7C4J - chains A and B of the 12 polymer chains in the assembly; structure by electron microscopy, 2.89 A resolution.

== Chain A ==
Protein: Transcription regulatory protein SNF12
Organism: Saccharomyces cerevisiae S288C
UniProtKB: P53628 (SNF12_YEAST); residue numbers follow UniProt; this construct covers 1-566
Amino-acid sequence (566 residues; each row starts with the number of its first residue):
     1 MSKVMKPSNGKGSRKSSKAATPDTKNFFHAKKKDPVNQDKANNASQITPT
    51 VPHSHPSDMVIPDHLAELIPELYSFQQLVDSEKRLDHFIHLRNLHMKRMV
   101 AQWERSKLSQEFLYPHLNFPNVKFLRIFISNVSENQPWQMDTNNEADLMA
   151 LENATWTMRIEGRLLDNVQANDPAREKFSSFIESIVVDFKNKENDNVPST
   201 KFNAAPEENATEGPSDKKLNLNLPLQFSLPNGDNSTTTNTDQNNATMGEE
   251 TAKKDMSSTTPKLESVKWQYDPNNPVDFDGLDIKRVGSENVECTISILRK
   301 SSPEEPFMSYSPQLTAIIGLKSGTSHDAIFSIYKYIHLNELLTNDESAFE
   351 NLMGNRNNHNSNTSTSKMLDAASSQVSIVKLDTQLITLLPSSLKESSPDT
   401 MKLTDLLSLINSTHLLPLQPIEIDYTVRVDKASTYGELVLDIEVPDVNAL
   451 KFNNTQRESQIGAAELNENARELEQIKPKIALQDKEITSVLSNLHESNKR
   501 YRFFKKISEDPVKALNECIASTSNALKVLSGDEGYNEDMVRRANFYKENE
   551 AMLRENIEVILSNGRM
Not modelled in the structure: 1-52, 139-152, 191-262, 271-277, 343-347, 352-354, 363-401

== Chain B ==
Protein: SWI/SNF complex subunit SWI3
Organism: Saccharomyces cerevisiae S288C
UniProtKB: P32591 (SWI3_YEAST); residue numbers follow UniProt; this construct covers 1-825
Amino-acid sequence (825 residues; each row starts with the number of its first residue):
     1 MENTLGEGSTVNASVDVDQHGNDNNSDSNANAAVAGVANTDTAGEESQQQ
    51 DESLKDEATVPNTRDAESEAITVTAKQQPTMQANKLDSQETPSTEESRAQ
   101 NVFGQDNEDSDNLFGETESSVSNNEANTPSIPTNPVDNENNKPAIKEDST
   151 IQDSNGDVKNMEDVKIQKEEEPENNTVIEGVKEESQPDENTKEMDEVEED
   201 DEDDDQPMISPDNSIFGDTKSESKQLGNTSSVANTPSEIPDAHKAEQEDI
   251 IEKTESVDKKVDSGEERNEQEREIMNDHSKSANPKKTTITRVEPETFEIP
   301 QAHEIVIPSYSKWFNLEKIHSIEVQSLPEFFTNRIPSKTPEVYMRYRNFM
   351 VNSYRLNPNEYFSVTTARRNVSGDAAALFRLHKFLTKWGLINYQVDSKLL
   401 PKNIEPPLTSQYSTRHDAPRGLFPFESYKPSVQLPDMAKLKKMMNTSDSE
   451 STLYKYLKESKRKYDEITHPPSTTDDENGDKNDNGGKMNNEVSTSTSMTG
   501 DANLLEEGETSRPLKKVKILEQIDENWSKEDLQKLLKGIQEFGADWYKVA
   551 KNVGNKSPEQCILRFLQLPIEDKFLYGDGNGKGDNDNGLGPLKYAPHLPF
   601 SKSENPVLSTIAFLVGLVNPKTVQSMTQRAIQSAESIKSQKEEISDQKPI
   651 EHIKEGSEIAISSLGYRSHIFATNEERQMNFLTNELIRLQMEKLDAKLNH
   701 LKKLEKFMELERKTLERQQENLLIQRLNFNQNSSKIVNVLSKCLNLISDS
   751 NINNSSVAEKEEIRSQIDHFKSMLSKPETLSIGKNPFNKPNIETGENHNG
   801 QSISNENDVKPISIEAPQFYRYWSA
Not modelled in the structure: 1-298, 469-513, 580-586, 641-665, 743-760, 789-825

== Chain A / chain B interface ==
Pairs across the interface (88):
  P70(A) - R667(B)
  E71(A) - R667(B)  salt bridge
  E71(A) - N680(B)
  S74(A) - I687(B)
  Q77(A) - M691(B)
  L78(A) - M691(B)  hydrophobic
  R84(A) - L698(B)
  L85(A) - L694(B)  hydrophobic
  F88(A) - L698(B)  hydrophobic
  F88(A) - L701(B)  hydrophobic
  F88(A) - E705(B)
  R92(A) - E705(B)  salt bridge
  H95(A) - R712(B)  hydrogen bond
  E111(A) - Q719(B)
  Y114(A) - T779(B)
  Y114(A) - L780(B)  hydrogen bond (side chain-backbone)
  P120(A) - I782(B)
  P120(A) - G783(B)
  P120(A) - K784(B)
  V122(A) - I782(B)
  V122(A) - G783(B)
  F124(A) - S781(B)
  L165(A) - P786(B)
  D166(A) - P786(B)
  T315(A) - N730(B)
  T315(A) - L774(B)
  T315(A) - S775(B)  hydrogen bond (side chain-backbone)
  T315(A) - P777(B)
  A316(A) - N730(B)  hydrogen bond (backbone-side chain)
  A316(A) - L774(B)  hydrophobic
  I317(A) - L727(B)
  I317(A) - N730(B)
  I318(A) - L727(B)  hydrophobic
  I318(A) - N730(B)
  G319(A) - R726(B)
  G319(A) - N730(B)
  G319(A) - P777(B)
  L320(A) - R726(B)
  K321(A) - P777(B)  hydrogen bond (side chain-backbone)
  K334(A) - E720(B)
  K334(A) - L723(B)
  Y335(A) - L727(B)  hydrophobic
  Y335(A) - Q731(B)  hydrogen bond
  L338(A) - N728(B)
  N339(A) - Q731(B)  hydrogen bond
  R356(A) - Q731(B)  hydrogen bond
  R356(A) - K735(B)
  D510(A) - Q624(B)  hydrogen bond
  P511(A) - V623(B)  hydrophobic
  V512(A) - V618(B)  hydrophobic
  V512(A) - P620(B)  hydrophobic
  L515(A) - I611(B)  hydrophobic
  N516(A) - V615(B)
  I519(A) - Y594(B)  hydrophobic
  I519(A) - F600(B)  hydrophobic
  I519(A) - A612(B)  hydrophobic
  A520(A) - Y594(B)
  T522(A) - P599(B)
  S523(A) - Y594(B)
  S523(A) - H597(B)
  S523(A) - P599(B)
  K527(A) - H597(B)
  D532(A) - H597(B)  salt bridge
  N536(A) - K593(B)
  D538(A) - L589(B)
  R541(A) - E571(B)  salt bridge
  R541(A) - D572(B)
  R541(A) - L575(B)
  R542(A) - D572(B)
  R542(A) - L575(B)
  R542(A) - G577(B)  hydrogen bond (side chain-backbone)
  A543(A) - P569(B)  hydrophobic
  A543(A) - D572(B)  hydrogen bond (backbone-side chain)
  Y546(A) - Q567(B)  hydrogen bond (backbone-side chain)
  K547(A) - Q567(B)
  E550(A) - L563(B)
  E550(A) - Q567(B)  hydrogen bond
  R554(A) - L563(B)
  I557(A) - I562(B)  hydrophobic
  E558(A) - E559(B)
  L561(A) - Y547(B)
  L561(A) - E559(B)
  S562(A) - H416(B)
  N563(A) - H416(B)
  N563(A) - A418(B)
  R565(A) - F423(B)
  M566(A) - W546(B)
  M566(A) - I562(B)  hydrophobic
Also at the interface, not in a pair above, chain A (69 interface residues in all): L68, I69, S81, M99, N167, F330, S331, E443, S508, E509, L526, L553, V559
Also at the interface, not in a pair above, chain B (69 interface residues in all): T414, P558, L566, Y576, D578, G579, L598, T627, N684, D695, K702, I724, K776, F787

== Overview ==
Chain A and chain B each contribute 69 residues to their interface, with 13 hydrogen bonds and 4 salt bridges.
Polar pairs include E71(A)-R667(B), R92(A)-E705(B) and D532(A)-H597(B).
Here chain A is Transcription regulatory protein SNF12 and chain B is SWI/SNF complex subunit SWI3, both from
Saccharomyces cerevisiae S288C. Entry 7C4J (Cryo-EM structure of the yeast Swi/Snf complex in a nucleosome
free state) was determined by electron microscopy.
